PDB entry 7WJO | electron microscopy, 3.20 A resolution | chains A and B

# Chain A (and B)
Protein: Chitin synthase
From: Phytophthora sojae strain P6497
Notes: EC 2.4.1.16; chain B of this document is another copy of the same molecule, construct and numbering; everything in this record applies to it too
Reference sequence: G4Z2L3 (G4Z2L3_PHYSP); numbering as in UniProt (aligned over 1-913)
Amino-acid sequence (913 residues; each row starts with the number of its first residue):
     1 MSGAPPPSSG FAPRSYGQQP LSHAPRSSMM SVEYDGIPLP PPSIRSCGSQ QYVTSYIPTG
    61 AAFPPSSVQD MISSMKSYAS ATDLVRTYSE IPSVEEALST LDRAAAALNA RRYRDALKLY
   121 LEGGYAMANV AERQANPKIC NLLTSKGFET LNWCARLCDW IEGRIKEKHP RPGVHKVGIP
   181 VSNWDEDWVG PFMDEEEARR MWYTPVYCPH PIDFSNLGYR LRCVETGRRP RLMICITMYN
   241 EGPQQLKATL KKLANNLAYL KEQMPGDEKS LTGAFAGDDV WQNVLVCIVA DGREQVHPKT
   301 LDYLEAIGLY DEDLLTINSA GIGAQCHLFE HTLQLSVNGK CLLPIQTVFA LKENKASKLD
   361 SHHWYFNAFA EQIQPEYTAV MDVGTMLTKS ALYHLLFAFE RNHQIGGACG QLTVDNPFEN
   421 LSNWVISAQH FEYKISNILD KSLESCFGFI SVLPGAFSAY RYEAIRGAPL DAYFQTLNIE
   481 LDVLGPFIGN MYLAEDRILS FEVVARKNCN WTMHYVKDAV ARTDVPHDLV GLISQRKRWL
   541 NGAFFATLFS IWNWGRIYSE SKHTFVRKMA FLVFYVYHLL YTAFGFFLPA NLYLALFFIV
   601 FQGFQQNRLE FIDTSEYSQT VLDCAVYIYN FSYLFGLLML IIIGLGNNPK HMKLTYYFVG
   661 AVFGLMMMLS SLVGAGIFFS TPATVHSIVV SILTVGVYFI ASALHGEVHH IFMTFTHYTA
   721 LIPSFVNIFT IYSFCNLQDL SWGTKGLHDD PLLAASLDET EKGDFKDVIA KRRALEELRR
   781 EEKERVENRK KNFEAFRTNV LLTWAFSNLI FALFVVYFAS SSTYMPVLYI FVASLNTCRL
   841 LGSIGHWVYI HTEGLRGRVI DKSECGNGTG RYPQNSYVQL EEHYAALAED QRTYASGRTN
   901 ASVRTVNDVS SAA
Unresolved in the structure: 1-39, 742-761, 861-913
Small-molecule neighbours: Nikkomycin Z (BGI; (2S)-{[(2S,3S,4S)-2-amino-4-hydroxy-4-(5-hydroxypyridin-2-yl)-3-methylbutanoyl]amino}[(2R,3S,4R,5R)-5-(2,4-dioxo-3,4-dihydropyrimidin-1(2H)-yl)-3,4-dihydroxyoxolan-2-yl]acetic acid (non-preferred name)): Thr237, Met238, Tyr239, Glu241, Asp291, Lys355, Lys358, Asp382, Val383, Thr385, Leu412, Tyr433, Pro454, Ala456, Thr523, Asp524, Gln535, Arg538, Trp539
Swiss-Prot annotation at these positions:
  - motif: Ser741 to Gly743 (Conserved SWG motif)
  - active site: Asp496
  - binding site (UDP-N-acetyl-alpha-D-glucosamine): Thr237, Glu241, Asp291
  - glycosylation (N-linked (GlcNAc...) asparagine): Asn420, Asn510, Asn867, Asn900
  - mutagenesis: Asp291 (D291A: Abolishes the catalytic activity), Leu359 (L359A: Leads to 70% loss of activity), Asp382 (D382A: Abolishes the catalytic activity), Glu432 (E432A: Greatly impairs the catalytic activity), Tyr433 (Y433A: Greatly impairs the catalytic activity), Val452 (V452A: Greatly impairs the catalytic activity), Pro454 (P454A: Greatly impairs the catalytic activity), Glu495 (E495A: Leads to 95% loss of activity), Asp496 (D496A: Abolishes the catalytic activity; D496N: Strongly reduces the catalytic activity), Arg536 (R536A: Greatly impairs the catalytic activity), Trp539 (W539A: Greatly impairs the catalytic activity), Trp742 (W742A: Abolishes the catalytic activity)
Reported in the primary citation:
  - binding site for Nikkomycin Z: Leu412, Tyr433, Pro454, Trp539
  - catalytic residues: Glu495, Asp496 (proposed by the authors, not directly observed)
  - mutagenesis - P454A, D496A, W742A: abolished catalytic activity
  - mutagenesis - S357H, L359A, T385H, L412H, E432A, Y433A, V452A, E495A, D496N, R536A, W539A: decreased catalytic activity

# Interface between chain A and chain B
Residue-residue contacts (187):
  Ile44(A) - Asn152(B)
  Arg45(A) - Asn152(B)  hydrogen bond (backbone-side chain)
  Cys47(A) - Glu149(B)
  Cys47(A) - Asn152(B)
  Cys47(A) - His175(B)
  Gly48(A) - Arg156(B)
  Gly48(A) - Gly173(B)  hydrogen bond (backbone-backbone)
  Ser49(A) - Asn152(B)  hydrogen bond (side chain-backbone)
  Ser49(A) - Arg156(B)  hydrogen bond (backbone-side chain)
  Gln50(A) - Gly173(B)
  Gln51(A) - Gly173(B)
  Gln51(A) - Val174(B)  hydrogen bond (backbone-backbone)
  Gln51(A) - Asn216(B)  hydrogen bond (side chain-backbone)
  Gln51(A) - Leu217(B)  hydrogen bond (side chain-backbone)
  Gln51(A) - Gly218(B)
  Tyr52(A) - Val174(B)
  Tyr52(A) - Lys176(B)
  Tyr52(A) - Gly218(B)
  Tyr52(A) - Arg220(B)
  Tyr52(A) - Glu225(B)  hydrogen bond
  Val53(A) - Val174(B)  hydrogen bond (backbone-backbone)
  Val53(A) - His175(B)
  Val53(A) - Lys176(B)  hydrogen bond (backbone-backbone)
  Thr54(A) - Lys176(B)
  Thr54(A) - Trp202(B)
  Thr54(A) - Glu225(B)
  Ser55(A) - His175(B)
  Ser55(A) - Lys176(B)  hydrogen bond (backbone-backbone)
  Ser55(A) - Val177(B)
  Ser55(A) - Gly178(B)  hydrogen bond (backbone-backbone)
  Ser55(A) - Trp202(B)
  Tyr56(A) - Gly178(B)
  Tyr56(A) - Pro180(B)
  Tyr56(A) - Arg200(B)
  Ile57(A) - Asn141(B)
  Ile57(A) - Ser145(B)
  Ile57(A) - Val177(B)  hydrophobic
  Ile57(A) - Gly178(B)  hydrogen bond (backbone-backbone)
  Ile57(A) - Ile179(B)
  Pro58(A) - Asn141(B)  hydrogen bond (backbone-side chain)
  Thr59(A) - Lys138(B)
  Ala62(A) - Pro137(B)
  Ala62(A) - Asn141(B)
  Phe63(A) - Asn141(B)  hydrogen bond (backbone-side chain)
  Val68(A) - Phe148(B)  hydrophobic
  Met71(A) - Phe148(B)  hydrophobic
  Ile72(A) - Phe148(B)  hydrophobic
  Ser77(A) - Ala155(B)
  Tyr78(A) - Tyr125(B)
  Tyr78(A) - Leu151(B)
  Tyr78(A) - Asn152(B)  hydrogen bond
  Ala81(A) - Leu121(B)
  Ala81(A) - Cys158(B)  hydrophobic
  Thr82(A) - Leu121(B)
  Thr82(A) - Tyr125(B)  hydrogen bond
  Leu84(A) - Leu117(B)  hydrophobic
  Leu84(A) - Cys158(B)  hydrophobic
  Leu84(A) - Glu162(B)
  Val85(A) - Leu117(B)  hydrophobic
  Val85(A) - Lys118(B)
  Val85(A) - Leu121(B)  hydrophobic
  Tyr88(A) - Arg114(B)
  Tyr88(A) - Asp115(B)  hydrogen bond
  Tyr88(A) - Lys762(B)  hydrogen bond
  Ile91(A) - Lys762(B)  hydrogen bond (backbone-side chain)
  Ser93(A) - Gly763(B)  hydrogen bond (side chain-backbone)
  Val94(A) - Phe765(B)  hydrophobic
  Glu95(A) - Val768(B)
  Glu95(A) - Lys771(B)  salt bridge
  Glu95(A) - Arg772(B)  salt bridge
  Glu96(A) - Asp115(B)
  Arg103(A) - Arg103(B)
  Arg114(A) - Tyr88(B)
  Asp115(A) - Tyr88(B)  hydrogen bond
  Asp115(A) - Glu96(B)
  Leu117(A) - Leu84(B)  hydrophobic
  Leu117(A) - Val85(B)  hydrophobic
  Leu121(A) - Ala81(B)
  Leu121(A) - Val85(B)  hydrophobic
  Tyr125(A) - Tyr78(B)
  Tyr125(A) - Thr82(B)  hydrogen bond
  Pro137(A) - Ala62(B)
  Lys138(A) - Thr59(B)
  Asn141(A) - Ile57(B)
  Asn141(A) - Pro58(B)  hydrogen bond (side chain-backbone)
  Asn141(A) - Ala62(B)
  Asn141(A) - Phe63(B)
  Ser145(A) - Ile57(B)
  Phe148(A) - Val68(B)  hydrophobic
  Phe148(A) - Met71(B)  hydrophobic
  Phe148(A) - Ile72(B)  hydrophobic
  Glu149(A) - Cys47(B)
  Leu151(A) - Tyr78(B)
  Asn152(A) - Ile44(B)
  Asn152(A) - Arg45(B)  hydrogen bond (side chain-backbone)
  Asn152(A) - Cys47(B)  hydrogen bond
  Asn152(A) - Gly48(B)
  Asn152(A) - Ser49(B)  hydrogen bond (backbone-side chain)
  Asn152(A) - Tyr78(B)  hydrogen bond
  Ala155(A) - Ser77(B)
  Arg156(A) - Ser49(B)  hydrogen bond (side chain-backbone)
  Cys158(A) - Leu84(B)  hydrophobic
  Glu162(A) - Leu84(B)
  Gly173(A) - Gly48(B)  hydrogen bond (backbone-backbone)
  Gly173(A) - Gln50(B)
  Gly173(A) - Gln51(B)
  Val174(A) - Gln51(B)  hydrogen bond (backbone-backbone)
  Val174(A) - Tyr52(B)
  Val174(A) - Val53(B)  hydrogen bond (backbone-backbone)
  His175(A) - Cys47(B)
  His175(A) - Val53(B)
  His175(A) - Ser55(B)
  Lys176(A) - Tyr52(B)
  Lys176(A) - Val53(B)  hydrogen bond (backbone-backbone)
  Lys176(A) - Thr54(B)
  Lys176(A) - Ser55(B)  hydrogen bond (backbone-backbone)
  Val177(A) - Ser55(B)
  Val177(A) - Ile57(B)  hydrophobic
  Gly178(A) - Ser55(B)  hydrogen bond (backbone-backbone)
  Gly178(A) - Tyr56(B)
  Gly178(A) - Ile57(B)  hydrogen bond (backbone-backbone)
  Pro180(A) - Tyr56(B)
  Arg200(A) - Tyr56(B)
  Trp202(A) - Thr54(B)
  Trp202(A) - Ser55(B)
  Asn216(A) - Gln51(B)  hydrogen bond (backbone-side chain)
  Leu217(A) - Gln51(B)  hydrogen bond (backbone-side chain)
  Gly218(A) - Tyr52(B)
  Glu225(A) - Tyr52(B)  hydrogen bond
  Glu294(A) - Arg779(B)  salt bridge
  Glu294(A) - Arg780(B)
  Pro298(A) - Arg780(B)
  Glu312(A) - Arg773(B)  salt bridge
  Asp313(A) - Phe765(B)
  Asp313(A) - Ile769(B)
  Ile317(A) - Phe765(B)  hydrophobic
  Tyr627(A) - Tyr817(B)
  Phe631(A) - Tyr817(B)  hydrophobic
  Phe635(A) - Phe806(B)
  Phe635(A) - Leu813(B)  hydrophobic
  Leu638(A) - Phe806(B)  hydrophobic
  Leu638(A) - Leu809(B)  hydrophobic
  Met639(A) - Phe806(B)  hydrophobic
  Ile641(A) - Ile642(B)  hydrophobic
  Ile642(A) - Ile641(B)  hydrophobic
  Ile642(A) - Leu645(B)
  Ile642(A) - Leu802(B)  hydrophobic
  Leu645(A) - Ile642(B)
  Leu645(A) - Leu645(B)  hydrophobic
  Leu645(A) - Gly646(B)
  Gly646(A) - Leu645(B)
  Gly646(A) - Arg797(B)  hydrogen bond (backbone-side chain)
  Asn647(A) - Glu794(B)
  Asn647(A) - Thr798(B)  hydrogen bond
  Asn648(A) - Glu794(B)
  His651(A) - Lys791(B)
  His651(A) - Glu794(B)
  His651(A) - Ala795(B)
  Lys762(A) - Tyr88(B)  hydrogen bond
  Lys762(A) - Ile91(B)
  Gly763(A) - Ser93(B)  hydrogen bond (backbone-side chain)
  Phe765(A) - Asp313(B)
  Phe765(A) - Thr316(B)
  Phe765(A) - Ile317(B)  hydrophobic
  Val768(A) - Glu95(B)
  Ile769(A) - Glu312(B)
  Ile769(A) - Asp313(B)
  Lys771(A) - Glu95(B)
  Arg773(A) - Glu312(B)  salt bridge
  Arg779(A) - Glu294(B)  salt bridge
  Arg780(A) - Glu294(B)
  Arg780(A) - Pro298(B)
  Lys791(A) - His651(B)
  Glu794(A) - Asn647(B)
  Glu794(A) - Asn648(B)  hydrogen bond (side chain-backbone)
  Glu794(A) - His651(B)  salt bridge
  Ala795(A) - His651(B)
  Arg797(A) - Gly646(B)  hydrogen bond (side chain-backbone)
  Thr798(A) - Asn647(B)  hydrogen bond
  Leu802(A) - Ile642(B)  hydrophobic
  Phe806(A) - Phe635(B)
  Phe806(A) - Leu638(B)  hydrophobic
  Phe806(A) - Met639(B)  hydrophobic
  Leu809(A) - Leu638(B)  hydrophobic
  Leu813(A) - Phe635(B)  hydrophobic
  Tyr817(A) - Tyr627(B)
  Tyr817(A) - Phe631(B)  hydrophobic
Interface residues without a listed pair, chain A (125 interface residues in all): Ser46, Gly60, Ala61, Met75, Ser80, Ser89, Pro92, Leu98, Lys118, Glu132, Gln134, Ile139, Leu142, Trp153, Pro172, Ile179, Arg220, Gln295, Val296, Thr316, Ile643, Met652, Arg772, Glu776, Asn799, Leu801
Interface residues without a listed pair, chain B (125 interface residues in all): Ser46, Gly60, Ala61, Ser80, Val94, Leu98, Glu132, Ile139, Leu142, Thr144, Trp153, Ile161, Pro172, Tyr219, Gln295, Val296, Ile643, Met652, Asp764, Glu776, Asn799, Leu801

# Summary
Chain A and chain B each contribute 125 residues to their interface; the contacts include 46 hydrogen bonds
and 7 salt bridges. Polar contacts include Glu95(A)-Lys771(B), Glu95(A)-Arg772(B) and Glu294(A)-Arg779(B). The
paper reports catalytic residues Glu495(A) and Asp496(A); S357H, L359A and T385H of chain A, among others,
reduce catalytic activity; 14 substitutions were tested in all.
Chain A and chain B are both Chitin synthase (Phytophthora sojae strain P6497); the structure, CryoEM
structure of chitin synthase 1 from Phytophthora sojae complexed with nikkomycin Z, was determined by electron
microscopy (same publication as 7WJM, 7WJN, 7X05 and 7X06).
